PDB entry 6CXG | X-ray diffraction, 2.30 A resolution | chains H and M of the 6 polymer chains in the assembly

Chain H:
Protein: anti-HIV-1 Fab 2g12 heavy chain
Source organism: Homo sapiens
Notes: antibody fragment or engineered binder
Amino-acid sequence (224 residues; row label = number of the first residue in the row; note: 14 numbers in that range are skipped by the numbering (no residue carries them; nothing is unmodelled there); a row labelled like 82A-82C holds insertion residues (82A, then the next letters in order)):
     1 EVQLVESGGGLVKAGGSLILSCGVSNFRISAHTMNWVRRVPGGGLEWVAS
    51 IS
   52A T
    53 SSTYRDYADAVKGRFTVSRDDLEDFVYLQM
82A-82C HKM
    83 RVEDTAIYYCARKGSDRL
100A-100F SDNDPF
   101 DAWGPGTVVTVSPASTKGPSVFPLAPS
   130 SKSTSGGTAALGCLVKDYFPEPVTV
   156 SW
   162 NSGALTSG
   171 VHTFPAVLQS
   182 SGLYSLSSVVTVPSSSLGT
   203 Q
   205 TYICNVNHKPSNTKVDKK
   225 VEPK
Disordered / not traced: 130-134
Cystine bridges: Cys-22/Cys-92, Cys-142/Cys-208

Chain M:
Protein: anti-HIV-1 Fab 2g12 heavy chain
Source organism: Homo sapiens
Notes: antibody fragment or engineered binder
Amino-acid sequence (224 residues; row label = number of the first residue in the row; note: 14 numbers in that range are skipped by the numbering (no residue carries them; nothing is unmodelled there); a row labelled like 82A-82C holds insertion residues (82A, then the next letters in order)):
     1 EVQLVESGGGLVKAGGSLILSCGVSNFRISAHTMNWVRRVPGGGLEWVAS
    51 IS
   52A T
    53 SSTYRDYADAVKGRFTVSRDDLEDFVYLQM
82A-82C HKM
    83 RVEDTAIYYCARKGSDRL
100A-100F SDNDPF
   101 DAWGPGTVVTVSPASTKGPSVFPLAPSSKS
   133 TSGGTAALGCLVKDYFPEPVTV
   156 SW
   162 NSGALTSG
   171 VHTFPAVLQS
   182 SGLYSLSSVVTVPSSSLGT
   203 Q
   205 TYICNVNHKPSNTKVDKK
   225 VEPK
Cystine bridges: Cys-22/Cys-92, Cys-142/Cys-208

Interface between chain H and chain M:
Residue-residue contacts - 39 pairs, chain H then chain M:
  Ser-7(H) / Ile-19(M)
  Ser-7(H) / His-82A(M)
  Leu-11(H) / Gln-179(M)
  Leu-11(H) / Ser-180(M)
  Leu-11(H) / Gly-183(M)
  Ile-19(H) / Ile-19(M)
  Ile-19(H) / Ser-21(M)
  Ile-19(H) / Tyr-79(M)  hydrophobic
  Leu-20(H) / Ile-19(M)
  Ser-21(H) / Ile-19(M)
  Ser-21(H) / Gln-81(M)  hydrogen bond
  Ser-53(H) / Leu-74(M)
  Ser-54(H) / Leu-74(M)
  Arg-57(H) / Asp-72(M)  salt bridge
  Arg-57(H) / Leu-74(M)
  Arg-57(H) / Glu-75(M)  salt bridge
  Thr-68(H) / Glu-75(M)  hydrogen bond
  Thr-68(H) / Phe-77(M)
  Ser-70(H) / Asp-72(M)  hydrogen bond
  Ser-70(H) / Tyr-79(M)  hydrogen bond
  Asp-72(H) / Arg-57(M)  salt bridge
  Asp-72(H) / Ser-70(M)  hydrogen bond
  Leu-74(H) / Ser-54(M)
  Leu-74(H) / Arg-57(M)
  Glu-75(H) / Arg-57(M)  salt bridge
  Glu-75(H) / Thr-68(M)
  Phe-77(H) / Thr-68(M)
  Phe-77(H) / Gln-81(M)
  Tyr-79(H) / Ser-70(M)  hydrogen bond
  Tyr-79(H) / Tyr-79(M)  hydrophobic
  Tyr-79(H) / Gln-81(M)  hydrogen bond
  Gln-81(H) / Ser-21(M)
  Gln-81(H) / Phe-77(M)
  Gln-81(H) / Tyr-79(M)  hydrogen bond
  His-82A(H) / Ser-7(M)
  Thr-110(H) / Leu-178(M)
  Gln-179(H) / Leu-11(M)
  Ser-180(H) / Leu-11(M)
  Gly-183(H) / Leu-11(M)
Also at the interface, not in a pair above, chain H (28 interface residues in all): Gly-8, Ser-17, Thr-55, Val-69, Arg-71, Ser-112, Leu-178
Also at the interface, not in a pair above, chain M (24 interface residues in all): Gly-8, Leu-20, Ser-53, Arg-71, Ser-182

Summary:
Chain H and chain M form an interface of 28 and 24 residues respectively, with 8 hydrogen bonds and 4 salt
bridges. Among the polar pairs are Arg-57(H)/Asp-72(M), Arg-57(H)/Glu-75(M) and Ser-21(H)/Gln-81(M).
Both chains are anti-HIV-1 Fab 2g12 heavy chain (Homo sapiens). Entry 6CXG (anti-HIV-1 Fab 2G12 in complex
with glycopeptide 10V1S) was determined by X-ray diffraction (same publication as 6CXL).
